PDB entry 5WST | X-ray diffraction, 2.10 A resolution | chain A

# Chain A
Name: Unconventional myosin-VIIa
From: Mus musculus
UniProt: P97479 (MYO7A_MOUSE); numbering as in UniProt (aligned over 866-932)
Amino-acid sequence (71 residues; each row starts with the number of its first residue):
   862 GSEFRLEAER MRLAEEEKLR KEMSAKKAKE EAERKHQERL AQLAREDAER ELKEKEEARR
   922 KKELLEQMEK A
Differences from the reference sequence: expression tag (862-865)
From the paper describing this entry:
  - contacts within the chain: Lys-887/Glu-891
  - disease-associated variants - A886DEL/K887DEL/K888DEL: decreased stability (proposed by the authors, not directly observed)

# Overview
The paper reports that A886DEL/K887DEL/K888DEL reduce stability; contacts within the chain involving Lys-887
and Glu-891.
Chain A is Unconventional myosin-VIIa (Mus musculus); the structure, Crystal structure of Myo7a SAH, was
determined by X-ray diffraction together with 5WSU and 5WSV from the same study.
